PDB entry 5V9L | X-ray diffraction, 1.98 A resolution | chain A

Chain A:
Protein: GTPase KRas
From: Homo sapiens
UniProt: P01116 (RASK_HUMAN), isoform P01116-2; numbering as in UniProt (aligned over 1-168)
Sequence (169 residues; numbered 0 to 168; the number before each row is that of its first residue; numbering starts at 0):
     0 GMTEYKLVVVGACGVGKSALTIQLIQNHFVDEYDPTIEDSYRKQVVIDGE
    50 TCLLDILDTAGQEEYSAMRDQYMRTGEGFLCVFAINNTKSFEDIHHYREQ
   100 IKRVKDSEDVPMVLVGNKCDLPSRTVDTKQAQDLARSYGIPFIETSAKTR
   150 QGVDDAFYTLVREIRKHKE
Covalent attachments: compound 91D linked to C12
Differences from the reference sequence: expression tag (0); engineered mutation C12 (Gly in P01116)
Bound ions: Mg2+: S17 (together with GDP)
Ligand contacts:
  - 91D (N~3~-[6-chloro-7-(2-fluorophenyl)-4-(4-propanoylpiperazin-1-yl)quinazolin-2-yl]-N,N-dimethyl-beta-alaninamide): V9, G10, A11, G13, K16, P34, T58, A59, G60, Q61, R68, M72, D92, H95, Y96, Q99, I100, V103
  - GDP (guanosine-5'-diphosphate): A11, G13, V14, G15, K16, S17, A18, F28, V29, D30, E31, Y32, N116, K117, D119, L120, S145, A146, K147
UniProt features mapped onto this chain:
  - motif: Y32 to Y40 (Effector region)
  - binding site (GTP): G10, A11, G13 to A18, V29 to T35, A59, G60, N116 to D119
  - modified residue: M1 (N-acetylmethionine), T2 (N-acetylthreonine), K104 (N6-acetyllysine)
  - glycosylation: T35 (Microbial infection: O-linked (Glc) threonine)
  - natural variant: K5 (K5E: In NS3; K5N: In GASC), G10 (G10GG: In AML), C12 (G12C: In lung carcinoma; this construct carries the variant), G13 (G13D: In GASC, JMML and OES; G13R: In pylocytic astrocytoma), V14 (V14I: In NS3), L19 (L19F: In OES), Q22 (Q22E: In CFC2; Q22R: In NS3), P34 (P34L: In NS3; P34Q: In NS3; P34R: In CFC2), I36 (I36M: In NS3), T58 (T58I: In NS3), A59 (A59T: In GASC), G60 (G60R: In CFC2; G60S: In NS3), 8 further natural variant entries in UniProt
  - mutagenesis: D38 (D38A: Decreased interaction with MAPKAP1/SIN1), Y40 (Y40A: Decreased interaction with MAPKAP1/SIN1), Q61 (Q61L: Promotes GTP binding)

Overview:
Bound to chain A: GDP. Covalently linked compound 91D: at C12. From UniProt: 21 GTP-binding residues and 3
mutagenesis sites.
Chain A is GTPase KRas (Homo sapiens); the structure, KRAS G12C in bound to quinazoline based switch II pocket
(SWIIP) binder, was determined by X-ray diffraction, deposited together with 5V9O.
